7C9U - chains B and C of the 3 polymer chains in the assembly; structure by electron microscopy, 3.40 A resolution.

Chain B:
Molecule: VP0
Source organism: Echovirus E30
Amino-acid sequence (330 residues; row label = number of the first residue in the row):
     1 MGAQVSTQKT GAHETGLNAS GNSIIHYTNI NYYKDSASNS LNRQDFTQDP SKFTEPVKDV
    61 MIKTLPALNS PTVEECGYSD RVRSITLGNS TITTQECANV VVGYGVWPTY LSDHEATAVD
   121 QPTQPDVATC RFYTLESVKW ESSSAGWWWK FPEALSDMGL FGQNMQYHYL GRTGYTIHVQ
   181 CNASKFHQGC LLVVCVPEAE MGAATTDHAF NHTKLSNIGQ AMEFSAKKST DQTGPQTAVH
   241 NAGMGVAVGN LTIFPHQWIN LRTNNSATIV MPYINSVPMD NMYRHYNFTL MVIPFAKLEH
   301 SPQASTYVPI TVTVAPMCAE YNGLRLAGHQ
Disordered / not traced: 1-29, 44-81, 118-119

Chain C:
Molecule: VP3
Source organism: Echovirus E30
Amino-acid sequence (238 residues; each row starts with the number of its first residue):
     1 GLPTMNTPGS TQFLTSDDFQ SPSAMPQFDV TPEIQIPGQV RNLMEIAEVD SVVPVNNTEG
    61 HVNSMEAYRI PVRPQTSSGE QVFGFQLQPG HDSVLKHTLL GEILNYYANW SGSMKLTFMY
   121 CGAAMATGKF LIAYSPPGAG VPGSRRDAML GTHVIWDVGL QSSCVLCVPW ISQTNYRYVT
   181 SDAYTDAGYI TCWYQTSIVT PPDIPTTSTI LCFVSACNDF SVRLLRDTPF ITQQALFQ

Chain B / chain C interface:
Pairs across the interface - 70 pairs, chain B then chain C:
  Ile30(B) - Gln20(C)  hydrogen bond (backbone-side chain)
  Asn31(B) - Gln20(C)
  Tyr32(B) - Gln20(C)  hydrogen bond (backbone-side chain)
  Tyr33(B) - Gln20(C)
  Tyr33(B) - Ser21(C)
  Tyr33(B) - Pro22(C)
  Asp35(B) - Pro26(C)
  Asp35(B) - Gln27(C)  hydrogen bond (side chain-backbone)
  Ser38(B) - Gln20(C)
  Ser38(B) - Ser21(C)  hydrogen bond (side chain-backbone)
  Ser38(B) - Pro22(C)
  Ser38(B) - Ser23(C)  hydrogen bond (side chain-backbone)
  Ser40(B) - Asp18(C)  hydrogen bond
  Ser40(B) - Phe19(C)
  Ser40(B) - Gln20(C)
  Leu41(B) - Asp18(C)  hydrogen bond (backbone-side chain)
  Tyr104(B) - Gly38(C)
  Val106(B) - Pro37(C)  hydrophobic
  Glu115(B) - Ile34(C)
  Lys185(B) - Ala124(C)  hydrogen bond (backbone-backbone)
  Lys185(B) - Met125(C)
  Phe186(B) - Pro202(C)
  Phe186(B) - Asp203(C)
  Phe186(B) - Ile204(C)  hydrophobic
  His187(B) - Ala123(C)
  Gln188(B) - Gly122(C)
  Gln188(B) - Ala123(C)  hydrogen bond (side chain-backbone)
  Gln188(B) - Pro205(C)
  Gln188(B) - Thr207(C)  hydrogen bond (side chain-backbone)
  Gln188(B) - Ser208(C)
  Cys190(B) - Met119(C)  hydrophobic
  Cys190(B) - Cys121(C)  hydrophobic
  Val239(B) - Met65(C)  hydrophobic
  His240(B) - Asn63(C)  hydrogen bond (side chain-backbone)
  Val248(B) - Met65(C)  hydrophobic
  Gly249(B) - Ser51(C)
  Gly249(B) - Val52(C)  hydrogen bond (backbone-backbone)
  Gly249(B) - Tyr68(C)  hydrogen bond (backbone-side chain)
  Asn250(B) - His97(C)
  Asn250(B) - Thr98(C)
  Asn250(B) - Leu99(C)
  Thr252(B) - Val49(C)
  Thr252(B) - Asp50(C)  hydrogen bond (side chain-backbone)
  Thr252(B) - Ser51(C)
  Ile253(B) - Val49(C)  hydrophobic
  Ile253(B) - Leu99(C)  hydrophobic
  Trp258(B) - Phe213(C)  hydrophobic
  Asn260(B) - Met119(C)
  Asn260(B) - Tyr120(C)
  Asn260(B) - Cys121(C)
  Arg262(B) - Tyr120(C)
  Arg262(B) - Gly122(C)
  Arg262(B) - Ala123(C)  hydrogen bond (side chain-backbone)
  Arg262(B) - Ala124(C)
  Arg262(B) - Ala126(C)  hydrogen bond (side chain-backbone)
  Arg262(B) - Val158(C)  hydrogen bond (side chain-backbone)
  Arg262(B) - Gly159(C)
  Arg262(B) - Ser162(C)  hydrogen bond
  Tyr273(B) - Pro37(C)
  Ile274(B) - Pro37(C)  hydrophobic
  Asn275(B) - Ile36(C)
  Ile293(B) - Met65(C)  hydrophobic
  Pro294(B) - Met65(C)
  Pro294(B) - Arg69(C)
  Phe295(B) - Val52(C)  hydrophobic
  Phe295(B) - Met65(C)  hydrophobic
  Phe295(B) - Arg69(C)  hydrogen bond (backbone-side chain)
  Ala296(B) - Cys121(C)  hydrophobic
  His300(B) - Pro205(C)
  Ser301(B) - Asp203(C)
Interface residues without a listed pair, chain B (47 interface residues in all): Lys34, Ala37, Arg43, Gly189, Ala226, Ala247, Pro272, Ser276, Val277, Pro278, Lys297, Glu299
Interface residues without a listed pair, chain C (49 interface residues in all): Phe28, Ile46, Val62, Ser64, Glu66, Pro201, Thr209, Leu211

Summary:
The interface between chain B and chain C involves 47 residues on one side and 49 on the other, with 19
hydrogen bonds. Among the polar pairs are Ile30(B)-Gln20(C), Tyr32(B)-Gln20(C) and Asp35(B)-Gln27(C).
Here chain B is VP0 and chain C is VP3, both from Echovirus E30. Entry 7C9U (Echovirus 30 E-particle) was
determined by electron microscopy, deposited together with 7C9S, 7C9T, 7C9V, 7C9W, 7C9X, 7C9Y and 7C9Z.
